PDB entry 8EE7 | electron microscopy, 2.72 A resolution | chains A and B of the 3 polymer chains in the assembly

Chain A (and B):
Molecule: PtuA
Organism: Escherichia coli
Notes: chain B of this document is another copy of the same molecule, construct and numbering; everything in this record applies to it too
Sequence (465 residues; numbered 1 to 465; the number before each row is that of its first residue):
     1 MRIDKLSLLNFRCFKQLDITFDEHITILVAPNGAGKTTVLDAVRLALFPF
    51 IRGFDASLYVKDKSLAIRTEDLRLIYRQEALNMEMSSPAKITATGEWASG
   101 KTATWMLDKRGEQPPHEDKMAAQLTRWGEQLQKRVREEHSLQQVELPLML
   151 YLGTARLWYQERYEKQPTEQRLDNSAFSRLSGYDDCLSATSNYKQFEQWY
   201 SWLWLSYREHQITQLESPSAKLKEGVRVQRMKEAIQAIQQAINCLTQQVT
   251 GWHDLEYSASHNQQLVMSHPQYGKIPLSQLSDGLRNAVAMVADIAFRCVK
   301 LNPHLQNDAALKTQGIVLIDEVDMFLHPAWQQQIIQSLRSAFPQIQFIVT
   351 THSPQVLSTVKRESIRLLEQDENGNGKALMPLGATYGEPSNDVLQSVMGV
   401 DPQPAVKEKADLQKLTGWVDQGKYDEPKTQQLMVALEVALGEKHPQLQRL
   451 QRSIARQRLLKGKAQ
Unresolved in the structure: 164-169, 463-465 (chain B: 160-169, 219-223, 461-465)
Small-molecule neighbours: ATP (adenosine-5'-triphosphate): Trp252, Ile275, Gln279, Leu280, Ser281, Asp282
Reported in the primary citation:
  - mutagenesis - L81R: decreased stability in response to PtuA hexamer
  - mutagenesis - L81R: abolished binding to PtuB

How chain A and chain B interact:
Residue-residue contacts (61):
  Gly33(A) with Ser281(B)
  Tyr76(A) with His261(B); Asn262(B)
  Met83(A) with Asn262(B)
  Trp158(A) with Leu157(B); Trp158(B)
  Tyr159(A) with Trp158(B)
  Pro270(A) with Tyr76(B); Gln78(B)
  Tyr272(A) with Tyr76(B); Met83(B)
  Gly273(A) with Tyr76(B); Met83(B)
  Lys274(A) with Met83(B)
  Gln279(A) with Glu70(B)
  Ser281(A) with Asn32(B); Gly33(B)
  Asp282(A) with Thr154(B)
  Glu321(A) with Phe325(B)
  Phe325(A) with Asn32(B), hydrogen bond (backbone-side chain); Met324(B), hydrophobic
  Leu326(A) with His352(B), hydrogen bond (backbone-side chain)
  His327(A) with Asn32(B), hydrogen bond; His352(B)
  Pro328(A) with His352(B); Leu394(B), hydrophobic
  Trp330(A) with Asn32(B)
  Gln332(A) with Val400(B); Asp401(B)
  His352(A) with Leu326(B), hydrogen bond (side chain-backbone); Pro328(B)
  Gln355(A) with Leu394(B)
  Ser358(A) with Pro404(B)
  Tyr386(A) with Val406(B); Glu408(B), hydrogen bond; Leu440(B), hydrophobic
  Gly387(A) with Gln403(B); Pro404(B)
  Glu388(A) with Pro404(B)
  Pro389(A) with Pro402(B)
  Ser390(A) with Pro402(B), hydrogen bond (backbone-backbone)
  Asn391(A) with Asn391(B)
  Leu394(A) with Gln355(B)
  Met398(A) with His327(B)
  Pro402(A) with Pro389(B); Ser390(B)
  Gln403(A) with Gly387(B)
  Pro404(A) with Gln332(B); Ser358(B); Thr359(B); Glu388(B)
  Ala405(A) with Gln333(B)
  Val406(A) with Tyr386(B); Gly387(B)
  Lys407(A) with Tyr386(B), hydrogen bond
  Glu408(A) with Tyr386(B)
  His444(A) with Gly387(B), hydrogen bond (side chain-backbone); Glu388(B)
  Pro445(A) with Glu388(B); Pro389(B), hydrophobic; Asp392(B)
Interface residues without a listed pair, chain A (53 interface residues in all): Pro31, Thr154, His269, Gln271, Gly283, Met324, Ala329, Gln331, Gln336, Thr359, Lys361, Val400, Asp401, Leu440
Interface residues without a listed pair, chain B (50 interface residues in all): Pro31, Tyr159, Ser260, Gln279, Glu321, Ala329, Gln331, Gln370, Met398, Lys407, His444

Summary:
The interface between chain A and chain B involves 53 residues on one side and 50 on the other; the contacts
include 8 hydrogen bonds. Among the polar pairs are Phe325(A)-Asn32(B), Leu326(A)-His352(B) and
His327(A)-Asn32(B). The paper reports that L81R of chain A reduces stability in response to PtuA hexamer; L81R
of chain A abolishes binding to PtuB.
Both chains are PtuA (Escherichia coli). Entry 8EE7 (Structure of focused PtuA(dimer) and PtuB(monomer)
complex) was determined by electron microscopy (same publication as 8SUX, 8EE4 and 8EEA).
